4WLS - chains A and X of the 6 polymer chains in the assembly; structure by X-ray diffraction, 2.10 A resolution.

# Chain A
Name: HTH-type transcriptional regulator CueR
Organism: Escherichia coli DH5[alpha]
UniProt: P0A9G4 (CUER_ECOLI); residue numbers follow UniProt; this construct covers 1-128
Chain sequence (128 residues; each row starts with the number of its first residue):
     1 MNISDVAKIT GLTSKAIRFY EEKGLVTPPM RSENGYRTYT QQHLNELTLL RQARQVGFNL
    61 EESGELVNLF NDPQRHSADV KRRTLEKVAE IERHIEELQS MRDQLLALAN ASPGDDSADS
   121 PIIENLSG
Disordered / not traced: 112-128
Differences from the reference sequence: engineered mutation Ser112 (Cys in P0A9G4), Ser120 (Cys in P0A9G4)
Modified positions: Mse1 (selenomethionine; parent Met); Mse30 (selenomethionine; parent Met); Mse101 (selenomethionine; parent Met)
From the paper describing this entry:
  - binding site for Copa promoter DNA non-template strand (chain X): Lys15, Arg18, Phe19, Tyr36
  - specificity-determining residues: Lys15 (proposed by the authors, not directly observed)

# Chain X
Molecule: Copa promoter DNA non-template strand
Sequence (26 nucleotides; each row starts with the number of its first residue):
     1 TGACCTTCCC CTTGCTGGAA GGTTTA

# How chain A and chain X interact
Contacting residue pairs - 14 pairs, chain A then chain X:
  Asn2(A) - DC5(X)  phosphate contact
  Ile3(A) - DC5(X)  hydrogen bond to the phosphate
  Ile3(A) - DT6(X)  phosphate contact
  Ser4(A) - DC5(X)  hydrogen bond to the phosphate
  Arg18(A) - DT6(X)  salt bridge to the phosphate
  Arg18(A) - DT7(X)  base contact
  Arg31(A) - DT6(X)  hydrogen bond to the phosphate
  Arg31(A) - DT7(X)  salt bridge to the phosphate
  Gly35(A) - DT6(X)  sugar contact
  Tyr36(A) - DC4(X)  base contact
  Tyr36(A) - DC5(X)  sugar contact
  Tyr36(A) - DT6(X)  phosphate contact
  Arg37(A) - DT6(X)  salt bridge to the phosphate
  Arg37(A) - DT7(X)  salt bridge to the phosphate

# In short
8 residues of chain A and 4 residues of chain X are in contact, with 3 hydrogen bonds and 4 salt bridges.
Polar pairs include Ile3(A)-DC5(X), Ser4(A)-DC5(X) and Arg31(A)-DT6(X). The paper reports a binding site for
Copa promoter DNA non-template strand (chain X) at Lys15(A), Arg18(A) and Phe19(A) among others; the
specificity determinant Lys15(A).
Chain A is HTH-type transcriptional regulator CueR (Escherichia coli DH5[alpha]) and chain X is Copa promoter
DNA non-template strand; the structure, Crystal structure of the metal-free (repressor) form of E. Coli CUER,
a copper efflux regulator, bound ..., was determined by X-ray diffraction, deposited together with 4WLW.
